Entry 1I8K (X-ray diffraction, 1.80 A resolution); this record covers chains A and B of the 3 polymer chains in the assembly.

== Chain A ==
Molecule: Epidermal growth factor receptor antibody MR1SCFV light chain
Organism: Mus musculus
Reference sequence: Q8R028 (Q8R028); residues 1-107 here correspond to UniProt positions 136-242 (UniProt number = residue number + 135)
Amino-acid sequence (107 residues; each row starts with the number of its first residue):
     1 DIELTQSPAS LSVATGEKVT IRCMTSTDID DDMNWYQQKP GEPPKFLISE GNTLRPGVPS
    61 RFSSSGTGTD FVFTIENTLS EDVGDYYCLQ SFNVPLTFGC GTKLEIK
Not modelled in the structure: 107
Differences from the reference sequence: engineered mutation C100 (Asp235 in Q8R028)
Disulfide bonds: C23-C88

== Chain B ==
Molecule: Epidermal growth factor receptor antibody MR1SCFV heavy chain
Organism: Mus musculus
Reference sequence: P18529 (HV58_MOUSE); residues 301-424 here correspond to UniProt positions 1-124 (UniProt number = residue number - 300)
Amino-acid sequence (124 residues; each row starts with the number of its first residue):
   301 QVKLQQSGGG LVKPGASLKL SCVTSGFTFR KFGMSWVRQT SDKCLEWVAS ISTGGYNTYY
   361 SDNVKGRFTI SRENAKNTLY LQMSSLKSED TALYYCTRGY SSTSYAMDYW GQGTTVTVSG
   421 IEGR
Not modelled in the structure: 420-424
Differences from the reference sequence: engineered mutation C344 (Arg44 in P18529); conflict G420 (Ser120 in P18529), I421 (Ser121 in P18529), E422 (Gly122 in P18529), R424 (Gly124 in P18529)
Disulfide bonds: C322-C396

== Chain A / chain B interface ==
Disulfides between the chains: C100(A)-C344(B)
Residue-residue contacts (36; chain A residue first):
  N34(A) with A406(B)
  Y36(A) with A406(B); M407(B), hydrogen bond (side chain-backbone); W410(B)
  Q38(A) with Q339(B); Y395(B), hydrogen bond
  E42(A) with Y395(B), hydrogen bond (backbone-side chain)
  P43(A) with Y395(B); W410(B), hydrophobic; G411(B)
  P44(A) with W410(B), hydrogen bond (backbone-side chain)
  F46(A) with Y400(B), hydrophobic; M407(B); D408(B)
  S49(A) with Y400(B)
  E50(A) with Y400(B), hydrogen bond; S404(B), hydrogen bond
  R55(A) with Y400(B)
  D85(A) with K343(B), salt bridge
  Y87(A) with Q339(B), hydrogen bond; K343(B), hydrogen bond (side chain-backbone); L345(B), hydrophobic
  L89(A) with M407(B), hydrophobic
  S91(A) with S404(B); A406(B)
  V94(A) with W347(B), hydrophobic; Y359(B), hydrophobic
  P95(A) with W347(B), hydrophobic
  L96(A) with W347(B); Y405(B), hydrophobic; M407(B), hydrophobic
  F98(A) with V337(B), hydrophobic; L345(B); M407(B), hydrophobic
  C100(A) with D342(B); C344(B), disulfide
Other interface residues (no listed pair), chain B (18 interface residues in all): E346

== Overview ==
19 residues of chain A face 18 of chain B across their interface, with 1 disulfide bond, 8 hydrogen bonds and
1 salt bridge. Polar contacts include D85(A)-K343(B), Y36(A)-M407(B) and Q38(A)-Y395(B).
Chain A is Epidermal growth factor receptor antibody MR1SCFV light chain and chain B is Epidermal growth
factor receptor antibody MR1SCFV heavy chain, both from Mus musculus; the structure, Crystal structure of dsfv
MR1 in complex with the peptide antigen of the mutant epidermal growth ..., was determined by X-ray
diffraction, deposited together with 1I8I.
